PDB entry 6W3U | X-ray diffraction, 2.40 A resolution | chains D and B of the 4 polymer chains in the assembly

# Chain D
Molecule: 10-nt DNA strand
Sequence (11 nucleotides; each row starts with the number of its first residue):
     1 GCTGATGCGX
    10 X
Modified positions: C7R (2'-deoxy-5'-O-thiophosphonocytidine) at position 10
Metal / ion sites: Ca2+ near DC8 (its only coordinating residue here)

# Chain B
Molecule: DNA-(apurinic or apyrimidinic site) lyase
From: Homo sapiens
Notes: EC 3.1.-.-, 4.2.99.18
UniProtKB: P27695 (APEX1_HUMAN); numbering as in UniProt (aligned over 43-318)
Sequence (276 residues; each row starts with the number of its first residue):
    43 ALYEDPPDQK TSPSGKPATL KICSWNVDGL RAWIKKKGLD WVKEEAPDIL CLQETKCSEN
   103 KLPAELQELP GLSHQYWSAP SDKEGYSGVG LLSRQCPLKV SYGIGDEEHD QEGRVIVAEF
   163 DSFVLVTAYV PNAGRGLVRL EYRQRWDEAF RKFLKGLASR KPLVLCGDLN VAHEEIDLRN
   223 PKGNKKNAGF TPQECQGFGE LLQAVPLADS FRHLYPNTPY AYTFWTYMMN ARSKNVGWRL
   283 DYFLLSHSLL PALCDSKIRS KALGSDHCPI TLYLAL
Construct notes: engineered mutation Cys237 (Arg in P27695)

# How chain D and chain B interact
Residue-residue contacts (23):
  DC8(D) with Tyr128(B), phosphate contact
  DG9(D) with Tyr128(B), hydrogen bond to the phosphate; Asn174(B), sugar contact
  C7R_10(D) with Glu96(B), phosphate contact; Tyr171(B), base contact; Asn174(B), hydrogen bond to the phosphate; Asn212(B), phosphate contact; Asn226(B), base contact; Ala230(B), base contact; Phe266(B), sugar contact; Trp280(B), base contact; Leu282(B), sugar contact; His309(B), salt bridge to the phosphate
  C7S_10(D) with Glu96(B), base contact; Tyr171(B), hydrogen bond to the phosphate; Asn174(B), hydrogen bond to the phosphate; Asn212(B), phosphate contact; Ala230(B), sugar contact; Phe266(B), base contact; Thr268(B), base contact; Trp280(B), base contact; Leu282(B), sugar contact; His309(B), base contact
Interface residues without a listed pair, chain B (22 interface residues in all): Asn68, Asp70, Lys98, Arg156, Arg177, Arg181, Asp210, Asn229, Gly231, Tyr269

# Summary
Chain D and chain B form an interface of 4 and 22 residues respectively, with 4 hydrogen bonds and 1 salt
bridge. Among the polar pairs are DG9(D)-Tyr128(B), C7S_10(D)-Tyr171(B) and C7S_10(D)-Asn174(B).
Here chain D is a 10-nt DNA strand and chain B is DNA-(apurinic or apyrimidinic site) lyase (Homo sapiens).
Entry 6W3U (APE1 exonuclease substrate complex R237C) was determined by X-ray diffraction (same publication as
6W0Q, 6W2P, 6W3L, 6W3N, 6W3Q and 6W43).
